Entry 1Z0Z (X-ray diffraction, 2.85 A resolution); this record covers chains A and D of the 4 polymer chains in the assembly.

== Chain A (and D) ==
Name: Probable inorganic polyphosphate/ATP-NAD kinase
Source organism: Archaeoglobus fulgidus
Notes: EC 2.7.1.23; chain D of this document is another copy of the same molecule, construct and numbering; everything in this record applies to it too
Reference sequence: O30297 (PPNK_ARCFU); numbering as in UniProt (aligned over 1-249)
Chain sequence (278 residues; numbered -28 to 249; the number before each row is that of its first residue; numbers below 1 keep their minus sign (Met-28 is residue -28)):
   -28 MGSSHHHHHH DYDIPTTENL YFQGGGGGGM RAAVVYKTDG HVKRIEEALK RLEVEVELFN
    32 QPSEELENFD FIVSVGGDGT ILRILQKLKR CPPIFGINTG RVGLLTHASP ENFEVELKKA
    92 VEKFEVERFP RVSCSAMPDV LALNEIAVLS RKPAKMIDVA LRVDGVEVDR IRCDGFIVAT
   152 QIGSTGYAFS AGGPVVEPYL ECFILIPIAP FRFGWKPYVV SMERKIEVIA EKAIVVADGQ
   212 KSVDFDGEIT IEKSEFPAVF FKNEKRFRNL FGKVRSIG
Not modelled in the structure: -28 to 0
Differences from the reference sequence: cloning artifact (-28 to 0)
Small-molecule neighbours:
  - NAD (nicotinamide-adenine-dinucleotide), molecule 1: Asp49, Gly50, Leu53, Arg54, Leu75, Leu76, Asn115, Glu116, Ile153, Gly154, Thr156, Gly157, Tyr158, Ser161, Asp209, Gly210, Gln211
  - NAD, molecule 2: Ala125, Lys126, Met127, Arg143, Cys144, Asp145, Ala180, Phe182
What the authors report for this chain:
  - contacts within the chain: Asp49-Leu75 (hydrogen bond)

== Chain A / chain D interface ==
Residue-residue contacts (41; chain A residue first):
  Leu120(A) with Ala125(D), hydrophobic
  Ser121(A) with Pro124(D)
  Arg122(A) with Pro124(D)
  Pro124(A) with Ser121(D); Arg122(D)
  Ala125(A) with Leu120(D), hydrophobic; Tyr158(D); Val207(D), hydrophobic
  Lys126(A) with Gly210(D)
  Arg143(A) with Gly249(D), hydrogen bond (side chain-backbone)
  Asp145(A) with Tyr158(D), hydrogen bond
  Thr156(A) with Phe182(D)
  Tyr158(A) with Asp145(D), hydrogen bond
  Phe160(A) with Arg183(D); Phe184(D)
  Ser161(A) with Ala180(D); Pro181(D), hydrogen bond (side chain-backbone); Phe182(D)
  Ala180(A) with Ser161(D)
  Pro181(A) with Ser161(D), hydrogen bond (backbone-side chain)
  Phe182(A) with Thr156(D); Gly157(D); Ser161(D); Ile248(D), hydrophobic; Gly249(D)
  Arg183(A) with Phe160(D); Ile248(D)
  Phe184(A) with Phe160(D), hydrophobic; Val245(D); Arg246(D); Ile248(D), hydrogen bond (backbone-backbone)
  Val207(A) with Ala125(D), hydrophobic
  Gly210(A) with Lys126(D)
  Val245(A) with Phe184(D)
  Arg246(A) with Phe184(D)
  Ile248(A) with Phe182(D), hydrophobic; Arg183(D); Phe184(D), hydrogen bond (backbone-backbone)
  Gly249(A) with Arg143(D); Phe182(D); Arg183(D)
Interface residues without a listed pair, chain A (26 interface residues in all): Gly157, Ile179, Ile205
Interface residues without a listed pair, chain D (25 interface residues in all): Ile179

== Overview ==
26 residues of chain A face 25 of chain D across their interface; the contacts include 7 hydrogen bonds. Among
the polar pairs are Arg143(A)-Gly249(D), Asp145(A)-Tyr158(D) and Ser161(A)-Pro181(D). Chain A binds NAD. The
paper reports contacts within the chain involving Leu75(A) and Asp49(A).
Chain A and chain D are both Probable inorganic polyphosphate/ATP-NAD kinase (Archaeoglobus fulgidus); the
structure, Crystal structure of a NAD kinase from Archaeoglobus fulgidus in complex with NAD, was determined
by X-ray diffraction, deposited together with 1Z0S, 1Z0U and 1SUW.
